2X34 - chain A; structure by X-ray diffraction, 1.90 A resolution.

# Chain A
Protein: Cellulose-binding protein, X158
From: Saccharophagus degradans
Notes: fragment: ycei-like domain, residues 199-371
Reference sequence: Q21LI5 (Q21LI5_SACD2); residues 1-173 here correspond to UniProt positions 199-371 (UniProt number = residue number + 198)
Amino-acid sequence (181 residues; numbered -1 to 179; the number before each row is that of its first residue; numbers below 1 keep their minus sign (Mse-1 is residue -1)):
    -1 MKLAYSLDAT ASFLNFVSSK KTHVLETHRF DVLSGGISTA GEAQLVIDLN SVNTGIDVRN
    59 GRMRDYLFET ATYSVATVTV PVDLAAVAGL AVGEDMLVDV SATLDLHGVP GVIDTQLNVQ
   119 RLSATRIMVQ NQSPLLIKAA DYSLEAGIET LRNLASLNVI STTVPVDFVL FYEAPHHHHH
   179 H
Unresolved in the structure: -1, 175-179
Modified positions: Mse-1 (selenomethionine); Mse61, Mse94, Mse126 (selenomethionine; parent Met)
Small-molecule neighbours: Ubiquinone-8 (UQ8): Leu12, Phe14, Ser16, Lys18, Phe28, Ile35, Ala41, Gln42, Leu43, Ile45, Leu47, Ile54, Val56, Arg57, Arg60, Mse61, Leu65, Phe66, Val76, Val78, Val80, Val85, Ala100, Leu102, Leu104, Ile111, Thr113, Leu115, Val117, Ile125, Val127, Leu133, Ile135, Ala137, Leu142, Ile146, Leu149, Ala153, Leu155, Ile158, Ser159, Val162, Val164, Phe166, Leu168, Tyr170
What the authors report for this chain:
  - binding site for Ubiquinone-8: Lys18, Arg57, Arg60

# Overview
Ligands of chain A: Ubiquinone-8. From the paper: a binding site for Ubiquinone-8 at Lys18, Arg57 and Arg60.
Chain A is Cellulose-binding protein, X158 (Saccharophagus degradans); the structure, Structure of a
polyisoprenoid binding domain from Saccharophagus degradans implicated in plant cell wall breakdown, was
determined by X-ray diffraction, deposited together with 2X32.
